Entry 4LJC (X-ray diffraction, 1.86 A resolution); this record covers chains B and D of the 4 polymer chains in the assembly.

# Chain B (and D)
Name: Green to red photoconvertible GPF-like protein EosFP
From: Lobophyllia hemprichii
Notes: chain D of this document is another copy of the same molecule, construct and numbering; everything in this record applies to it too
UniProt: Q5S6Z9 (Q5S6Z9_LOBHE); aligned to UniProt positions 1-223 over residues 1-223
Sequence (227 residues; numbered -5 to 223; 2 numbers in that range are skipped by the numbering (no residue carries them; nothing is unmodelled there); the number before each row is that of its first residue; numbers below 1 keep their minus sign (His-5 is residue -5)):
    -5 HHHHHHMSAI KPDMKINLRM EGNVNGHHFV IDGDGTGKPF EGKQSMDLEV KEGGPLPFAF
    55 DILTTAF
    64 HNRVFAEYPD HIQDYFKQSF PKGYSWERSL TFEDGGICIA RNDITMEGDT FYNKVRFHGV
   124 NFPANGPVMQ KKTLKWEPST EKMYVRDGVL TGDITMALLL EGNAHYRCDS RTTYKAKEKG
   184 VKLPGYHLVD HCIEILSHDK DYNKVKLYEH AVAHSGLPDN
Disordered / not traced: -5 to 1 (chain D: -5 to 0)
Glycans and other covalent adducts: covalent link Phe61-His64
Modified residues: His64 (circularized tri-peptide chromophore; CR8)
Construct notes: expression tag (-5 to 0); chromophore (64, 64, 64); engineered mutation Ser173 (Phe in Q5S6Z9), Leu191 (Phe in Q5S6Z9)

# Chain B / chain D interface
Residue-residue contacts - 42 pairs, chain B then chain D:
  Asn17(B) with Arg104(D), hydrogen bond (backbone-side chain)
  Asn19(B) with Glu90(D)
  Gly20(B) with Glu90(D), hydrogen bond (backbone-side chain)
  Glu90(B) with Asn19(D), hydrogen bond; Val123(D); Asn124(D), hydrogen bond (side chain-backbone)
  Arg91(B) with Val123(D)
  Ser92(B) with Ile100(D); Asn124(D)
  Thr94(B) with Ile100(D)
  Gly98(B) with Arg174(D)
  Ile100(B) with Ser92(D); Thr94(D); Ile102(D), hydrophobic
  Ile102(B) with Ile102(D), hydrophobic; His121(D)
  Arg104(B) with Asn17(D), hydrogen bond (side chain-backbone); His121(D), hydrogen bond; Gly122(D), hydrogen bond (side chain-backbone); Val123(D)
  His121(B) with Ile102(D); Arg104(D), hydrogen bond; His121(D), hydrogen bond
  Gly122(B) with Glu90(D); Arg104(D), hydrogen bond (backbone-side chain)
  Val123(B) with Glu90(D); Arg91(D); Ile102(D), hydrophobic; Arg104(D)
  Asn124(B) with Glu90(D), hydrogen bond (backbone-side chain); Ser92(D); Arg174(D), hydrogen bond (side chain-backbone); Thr176(D), hydrogen bond
  Pro126(B) with Asp150(D)
  Ala127(B) with Asp150(D)
  Asn128(B) with Asp150(D), hydrogen bond (backbone-side chain)
  Asp150(B) with Pro126(D); Ala127(D); Asn128(D), hydrogen bond (side chain-backbone)
  Arg174(B) with Gly98(D); Asn124(D), hydrogen bond (backbone-side chain)
  Thr176(B) with Asn124(D), hydrogen bond
Interface residues without a listed pair, chain B (25 interface residues in all): Val18, Asp97, Ala103, Gly129
Interface residues without a listed pair, chain D (27 interface residues in all): Val18, Gly20, Asp97, Ala103, Gly129, Thr175, Lys178

# In short
Chain B and chain D form an interface of 25 and 27 residues respectively, with 17 hydrogen bonds. Polar
contacts include Asn17(B)-Arg104(D), Gly20(B)-Glu90(D) and Glu90(B)-Asn19(D).
Both chains are Green to red photoconvertible GPF-like protein EosFP (Lobophyllia hemprichii). Entry 4LJC
(Structure of an X-ray-induced photobleached state of IrisFP) was determined by X-ray diffraction, deposited
together with 4LJB and 4LJD.
